5OCK - chains H and A of the 3 polymer chains in the assembly; structure by X-ray diffraction, 1.60 A resolution.

== Chain H ==
Protein: Human ACPA E4 Fab fragment - Heavy chain
From: Homo sapiens
Notes: antibody fragment or engineered binder
Chain sequence (221 residues; numbered 1 to 221; the number before each row is that of its first residue):
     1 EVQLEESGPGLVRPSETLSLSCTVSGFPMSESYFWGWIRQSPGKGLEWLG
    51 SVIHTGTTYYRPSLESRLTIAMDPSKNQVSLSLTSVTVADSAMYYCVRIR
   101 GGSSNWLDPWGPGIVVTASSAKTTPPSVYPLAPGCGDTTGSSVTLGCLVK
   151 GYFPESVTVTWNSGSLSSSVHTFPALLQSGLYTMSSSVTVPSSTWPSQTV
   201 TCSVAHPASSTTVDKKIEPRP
Disordered / not traced: 221
Modified / non-standard residues: E1 (pyroglutamic acid; PCA)
Disulfide bonds: C22-C96, C147-C202

== Chain A ==
Protein: CEP1 peptide (from enolase)
Chain sequence (21 residues; each row starts with the number of its first residue; numbering starts at 0):
     0 XCKIHAREIFDSRGNPTVECK
Disordered / not traced: 7-8, 20
Modified / non-standard residues: ACA (6-aminohexanoic acid) at position 0; R6 (citrulline; CIR); R12 (citrulline; CIR)
Disulfide bonds: C1-C19

== Interface between chain H and chain A ==
Residue-residue contacts (28; chain H residue first):
  S32(H) with F9(A); D10(A), hydrogen bond
  F34(H) with F9(A); D10(A); S11(A); R12(A)
  W48(H) with R12(A)
  S51(H) with R12(A)
  I53(H) with D10(A)
  T55(H) with D10(A)
  Y59(H) with S11(A); R12(A), hydrogen bond (side chain-backbone)
  I99(H) with R12(A)
  R100(H) with F9(A)
  G101(H) with F9(A); S11(A)
  G102(H) with S11(A), hydrogen bond (backbone-backbone); R12(A); G13(A), hydrogen bond (backbone-backbone); N14(A)
  S103(H) with H4(A); A5(A), hydrogen bond (side chain-backbone); N14(A), hydrogen bond (side chain-backbone); P15(A), hydrogen bond (side chain-backbone); T16(A)
  S104(H) with H4(A), hydrogen bond
  N105(H) with R12(A); G13(A)
Other interface residues (no listed pair), chain H (16 interface residues in all): H54, T57

== In short ==
16 residues of chain H and 10 residues of chain A are in contact, with 8 hydrogen bonds. Polar pairs include
S32(H)-D10(A), Y59(H)-R12(A) and S103(H)-A5(A).
Here chain H is Human ACPA E4 Fab fragment - Heavy chain (Homo sapiens) and chain A is CEP1 peptide (from
enolase). Entry 5OCK (Crystal structure of ACPA E4 in complex with CEP1) was determined by X-ray diffraction,
deposited together with 5OCX, 5OCY, 5OD0 and 5OD8.
